PDB entry 4XVP | X-ray diffraction, 3.40 A resolution | chains A and D

# Chain A
Protein: Green fluorescent protein
Source organism: Aequorea victoria
UniProt: P42212 (GFP_AEQVI); aligned to UniProt positions 2-238 over residues 2-238
Amino-acid sequence (272 residues; each row starts with the number of its first residue; note: 2 numbers in that range are skipped by the numbering (no residue carries them; nothing is unmodelled there); numbers below 1 keep their minus sign (Met-20 is residue -20)):
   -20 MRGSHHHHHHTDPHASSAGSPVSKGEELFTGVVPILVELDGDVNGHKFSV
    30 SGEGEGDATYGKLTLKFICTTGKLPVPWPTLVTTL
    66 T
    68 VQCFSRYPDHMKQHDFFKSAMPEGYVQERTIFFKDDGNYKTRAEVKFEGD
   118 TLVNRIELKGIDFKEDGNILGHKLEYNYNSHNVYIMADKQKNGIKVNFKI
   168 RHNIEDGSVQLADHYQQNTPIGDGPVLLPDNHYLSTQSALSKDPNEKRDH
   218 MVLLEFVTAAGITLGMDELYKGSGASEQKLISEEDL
Not modelled in the structure: -20 to 1, 232-253
Construct notes: initiating methionine (-20); expression tag (-19 to 1, 239-253); engineered mutation Leu64 (Phe in P42212), Leu231 (His in P42212); chromophore (66, 66, 66)
Modified / non-standard residues: Thr66 (chromophore; CRO)
Covalently attached groups: covalent link Leu64-Thr66; covalent link Thr66-Val68

# Chain D
Protein: Bgfp-C
Source organism: synthetic construct
Amino-acid sequence (170 residues; row label = number of the first residue in the row):
     1 MRGSHHHHHHTDPEKVEMYIKNLQDDSMRVRYNAATALGKIGDERAVEPL
    51 IKALKDEDGYVRLEAAEALGEIGDERAVEPLIKALKDEDPDVRSEAALAL
   101 GKIGDERAVEPLIKALKDEDRYVRMAAAWALGKIGGERVRAAMEKLAETG
   151 TGFARKVAVNYLETHKSLIS
Not modelled in the structure: 1-8, 167-170

# Interface between chain A and chain D
Contacting residue pairs (51; chain A residue first):
  Phe99(A) - Arg121(D)
  Lys101(A) - Pro90(D)
  Lys101(A) - Asp91(D)  salt bridge
  Glu142(A) - Arg29(D)  salt bridge
  Asn146(A) - Tyr32(D)
  Ser147(A) - Lys40(D)
  Asn149(A) - Lys40(D)  hydrogen bond
  Asn149(A) - Glu67(D)  hydrogen bond
  Asn149(A) - Glu71(D)  hydrogen bond
  Asn149(A) - Lys102(D)
  Tyr151(A) - Glu67(D)  hydrogen bond
  Tyr151(A) - Glu95(D)
  Tyr151(A) - Leu98(D)
  Tyr151(A) - Lys102(D)  hydrogen bond
  Tyr151(A) - Trp129(D)
  Ile152(A) - Trp129(D)  hydrogen bond (backbone-side chain)
  Met153(A) - Met125(D)  hydrophobic
  Met153(A) - Trp129(D)
  Lys156(A) - Thr164(D)
  Gln157(A) - Asn160(D)
  Gln157(A) - Glu163(D)
  Lys162(A) - Lys156(D)
  Asn164(A) - Tyr122(D)
  Asn164(A) - Met125(D)
  Phe165(A) - Tyr122(D)  hydrogen bond (backbone-side chain)
  Lys166(A) - Asp91(D)  salt bridge
  Lys166(A) - Ser94(D)
  Lys166(A) - Glu95(D)
  Lys166(A) - Tyr122(D)  hydrogen bond (backbone-side chain)
  Arg168(A) - Tyr32(D)
  Arg168(A) - Leu63(D)
  Arg168(A) - Glu64(D)  salt bridge
  Arg168(A) - Glu67(D)  salt bridge
  Arg168(A) - Glu95(D)  salt bridge
  Asn170(A) - Arg29(D)
  Ser175(A) - Met28(D)
  Ser175(A) - Tyr60(D)
  Val176(A) - Tyr60(D)  hydrogen bond (backbone-side chain)
  Leu178(A) - Tyr60(D)  hydrophobic
  Leu178(A) - Asp91(D)
  Asp180(A) - Tyr122(D)
  Tyr182(A) - Arg121(D)
  Tyr182(A) - Tyr122(D)  hydrogen bond (side chain-backbone)
  Asn198(A) - Trp129(D)  hydrogen bond (side chain-backbone)
  Asn198(A) - Gly132(D)
  Asn198(A) - Lys133(D)
  His199(A) - Trp129(D)  hydrogen bond (backbone-side chain)
  Tyr200(A) - Glu71(D)  hydrogen bond
  Tyr200(A) - Lys102(D)
  Ser202(A) - Lys40(D)
  Gly228(A) - Lys133(D)  hydrogen bond (backbone-side chain)
Also at the interface, not in a pair above, chain A (30 interface residues in all): Asn144, Gly174, His181
Also at the interface, not in a pair above, chain D (26 interface residues in all): Asn33
Interface features reported in the paper:
  - interface residues, chain A: Met153(A), Asn164(A), Phe165(A), Ser175(A), Val176(A), Leu178(A), Tyr182(A)
  - interface residues, chain D: Tyr60(D), Leu63(D), Arg121(D), Tyr122(D), Met125(D)

# Overview
30 residues of chain A and 26 residues of chain D are in contact; the contacts include 14 hydrogen bonds and 6
salt bridges. Among the polar pairs are Lys101(A)-Asp91(D), Glu142(A)-Arg29(D) and Lys166(A)-Asp91(D). From
the paper: interface residues Met153(A), Asn164(A) and Tyr60(D) among others.
Chain A is Green fluorescent protein (Aequorea victoria) and chain D is Bgfp-C (synthetic construct); the
structure, X-ray structure of bGFP-C / EGFP complex, was determined by X-ray diffraction.
